8J9P - chains C and D of the 8 polymer chains in the assembly; structure by electron microscopy, 3.40 A resolution.

# Chain C
Molecule: Piwi domain-containing protein
Source organism: Thermoflavifilum thermophilum
Reference sequence: A0A1I7NFD7 (A0A1I7NFD7_9BACT); residues 1-507 here = UniProt positions 1-507
Amino-acid sequence (507 residues; each row starts with the number of its first residue):
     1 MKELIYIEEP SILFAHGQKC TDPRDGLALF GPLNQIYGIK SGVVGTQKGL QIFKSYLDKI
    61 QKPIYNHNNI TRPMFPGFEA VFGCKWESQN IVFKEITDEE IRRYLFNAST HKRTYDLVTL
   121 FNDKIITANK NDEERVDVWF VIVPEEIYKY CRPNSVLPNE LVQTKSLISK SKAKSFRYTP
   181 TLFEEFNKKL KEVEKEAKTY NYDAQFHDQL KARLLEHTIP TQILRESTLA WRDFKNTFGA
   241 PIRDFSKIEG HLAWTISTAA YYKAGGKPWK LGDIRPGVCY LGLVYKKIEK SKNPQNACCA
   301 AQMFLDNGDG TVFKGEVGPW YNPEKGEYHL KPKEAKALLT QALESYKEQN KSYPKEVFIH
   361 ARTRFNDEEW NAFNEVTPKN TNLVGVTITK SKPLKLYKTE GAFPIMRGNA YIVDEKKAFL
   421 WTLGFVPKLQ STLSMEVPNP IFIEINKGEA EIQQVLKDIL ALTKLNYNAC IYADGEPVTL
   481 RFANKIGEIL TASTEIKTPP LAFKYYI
Not modelled in the structure: 145-200
Reported in the primary citation:
  - mutagenesis - E133A/R135A/D137A: decreased catalytic activity
  - mutagenesis - Y37A/K40A: abolished catalytic activity

# Chain D
Molecule: TIR domain-containing protein
Source organism: Thermoflavifilum thermophilum
Reference sequence: A0A1I7NFG5 (A0A1I7NFG5_9BACT); residue numbers follow UniProt; this construct covers 1-450
Amino-acid sequence (450 residues; each row starts with the number of its first residue):
     1 MRNKIFISHA TPEDDDFTRW LSLKLIGLGY EVWCDILFLD KGVDFWSTIE KEIRENTCKF
    61 LIVSSTAGNK REGVLKELAV ATKVKKHLQD DMFIIPLAID ENLSYDDINI EIVRLNAIDF
   121 KKSWAKGLQD LLDAFEKQNV PKKPPDHSKS NLLYQQIFLH DKQAIEKEET YDSNWFPIIS
   181 FPNELRFHRY DWRLPKQFDV RTLAFPAIRY KEYLCTFAWE YDFIHQLPKT ETYNGQESIR
   241 ISTSDILSGR YDTDFIRNYE CQRLIVQLIN KAFELRMKDK NVREYQMSKT FAYWIEKGKL
   301 EKDKFEKIKL VGKQKNKYWH FGISAAGKLY PSPVLMVSSH IIFTMDGINL IKSKSIQHSS
   361 RRKQGKNWWN DKWREKLLAF IRFLSDDQNA IYLNVGSEEK ILISNKPLKF FGKMSYVTPS
   421 EVTLEEESVL ADINNFEEDT EDLDELEDIE
Not modelled in the structure: 423-450
Reported in the primary citation:
  - self-association interface (contacts with another copy of this molecule): Y105 to K122
  - mutagenesis - R54A, D106A/D107A: decreased catalytic activity

# Interface between chain C and chain D
Pairs across the interface (59):
  M1(C) - K409(D)
  M1(C) - F410(D)  hydrophobic
  K2(C) - F410(D)
  E3(C) - F411(D)
  L4(C) - F410(D)  hydrophobic
  L4(C) - F411(D)
  L4(C) - G412(D)
  Y6(C) - M414(D)  hydrophobic
  Q18(C) - H147(D)  hydrogen bond
  Q18(C) - S148(D)
  Q18(C) - N151(D)  hydrogen bond
  D25(C) - Y154(D)  hydrogen bond
  L29(C) - Y154(D)  hydrophobic
  F30(C) - H147(D)
  K62(C) - K121(D)  hydrogen bond (side chain-backbone)
  K62(C) - K122(D)  hydrogen bond (side chain-backbone)
  Y65(C) - F17(D)
  I70(C) - F158(D)  hydrophobic
  M74(C) - D16(D)
  M74(C) - F17(D)  hydrophobic
  P76(C) - W124(D)
  E79(C) - A125(D)
  A80(C) - W124(D)  hydrophobic
  P393(C) - W175(D)  hydrogen bond (backbone-side chain)
  P393(C) - M336(D)
  L394(C) - W175(D)  hydrophobic
  K395(C) - N174(D)
  L396(C) - S173(D)
  L396(C) - F410(D)  hydrophobic
  Y397(C) - Y171(D)
  Y397(C) - D172(D)  hydrogen bond (backbone-backbone)
  Y397(C) - N370(D)
  Y397(C) - W373(D)  hydrophobic
  Y397(C) - R374(D)
  K398(C) - Y171(D)
  K398(C) - N370(D)  hydrogen bond (backbone-side chain)
  K398(C) - R374(D)  hydrogen bond (backbone-side chain)
  K398(C) - Y416(D)
  T399(C) - T170(D)  hydrogen bond
  T399(C) - Y171(D)
  T399(C) - R374(D)  hydrogen bond (backbone-side chain)
  E400(C) - K167(D)  salt bridge
  G401(C) - D371(D)
  A402(C) - D371(D)
  F403(C) - Y416(D)
  P404(C) - Y416(D)  hydrogen bond (backbone-side chain)
  K417(C) - Y330(D)  hydrogen bond
  F425(C) - Y416(D)  hydrophobic
  P427(C) - K162(D)
  P427(C) - Q163(D)
  K428(C) - K162(D)
  Q430(C) - D161(D)  hydrogen bond
  Q430(C) - S420(D)  hydrogen bond
  Q430(C) - V422(D)
  M435(C) - R362(D)
  M435(C) - W369(D)
  E436(C) - G365(D)
  E436(C) - W368(D)
  E436(C) - W373(D)
Interface residues without a listed pair, chain C (45 interface residues in all): K19, P63, N68, N69, I405, M406, N409, Y411, D414, S431
Interface residues without a listed pair, chain D (47 interface residues in all): R19, L23, E169, R361, L377, S415, T418, E421

# Summary
The interface between chain C and chain D involves 45 residues on one side and 47 on the other, with 15
hydrogen bonds and 1 salt bridge. Polar contacts include E400(C)-K167(D), Q18(C)-H147(D) and Q18(C)-N151(D).
The paper reports that R54A and D106A/D107A of chain D reduce catalytic activity; a self-association interface
involving Y105(D); 4 substitutions were tested in all.
Here chain C is Piwi domain-containing protein and chain D is TIR domain-containing protein, both from
Thermoflavifilum thermophilum. Entry 8J9P (SPARTA dimer bound with guide-target) was determined by electron
microscopy (same publication as 8JAY, 8J84, 8J8H and 8J9G).
